Entry 8GDU (X-ray diffraction, 2.01 A resolution); this record covers chain A.

# Chain A
Molecule: Methyltransferase domain-containing protein
Organism: Methanosarcina acetivorans C2A
UniProtKB: Q8TNZ0 (Q8TNZ0_METAC); residue numbers follow UniProt; this construct covers 1-194
Chain sequence (202 residues; each row starts with the number of its first residue):
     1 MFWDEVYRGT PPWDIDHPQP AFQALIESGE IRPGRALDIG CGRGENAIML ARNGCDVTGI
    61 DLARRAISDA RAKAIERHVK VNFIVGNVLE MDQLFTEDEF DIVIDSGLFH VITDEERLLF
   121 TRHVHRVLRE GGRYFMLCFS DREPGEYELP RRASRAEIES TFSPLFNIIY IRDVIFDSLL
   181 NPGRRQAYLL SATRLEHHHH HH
Not modelled in the structure: 141-150, 195-202
Differences from the reference sequence: engineered mutation Arg-8 (Lys in Q8TNZ0), Arg-52 (Lys in Q8TNZ0), Arg-64 (Lys in Q8TNZ0), Arg-65 (Asp in Q8TNZ0), Arg-71 (Lys in Q8TNZ0), Arg-126 (Lys in Q8TNZ0), Arg-129 (Lys in Q8TNZ0), Arg-133 (Lys in Q8TNZ0), Arg-142 (Lys in Q8TNZ0), Arg-155 (Lys in Q8TNZ0), Arg-172 (Lys in Q8TNZ0), Arg-194 (Lys in Q8TNZ0); expression tag (195-202)
Residues lining bound ligands: S-adenosylhomocysteine (SAH): Trp-3, Tyr-7, Trp-13, Gly-40, Cys-41, Gly-42, Asn-46, Ile-60, Asp-61, Leu-62, Ala-63, Gly-86, Asn-87, Val-88, Ser-106, Gly-107, Leu-108, Val-111
From the paper describing this entry:
  - conformationally variable residues (order/disorder transition): Asp-141 to Arg-152

# Overview
Chain A binds S-adenosylhomocysteine. The paper reports conformational variability at Asp-141.
Chain A is Methyltransferase domain-containing protein (Methanosarcina acetivorans C2A); the structure,
Crystal structure of a mutant methyl transferase from Methanosarcina acetivorans, Northeast Structural
Genomics Consortium (NESG) Target ..., was determined by X-ray diffraction together with 8GDY from the same
study.
